7VAS - chains B and G of the 12 polymer chains in the assembly; structure by electron microscopy, 3.00 A resolution.

Chain B:
Molecule: V-type ATP synthase alpha chain
Organism: Thermus thermophilus HB8
Notes: EC 7.1.2.2
Reference sequence: Q56403 (VATA_THET8); numbering as in UniProt (aligned over 1-578)
Chain sequence (578 residues; numbered 1 to 578; the number before each row is that of its first residue):
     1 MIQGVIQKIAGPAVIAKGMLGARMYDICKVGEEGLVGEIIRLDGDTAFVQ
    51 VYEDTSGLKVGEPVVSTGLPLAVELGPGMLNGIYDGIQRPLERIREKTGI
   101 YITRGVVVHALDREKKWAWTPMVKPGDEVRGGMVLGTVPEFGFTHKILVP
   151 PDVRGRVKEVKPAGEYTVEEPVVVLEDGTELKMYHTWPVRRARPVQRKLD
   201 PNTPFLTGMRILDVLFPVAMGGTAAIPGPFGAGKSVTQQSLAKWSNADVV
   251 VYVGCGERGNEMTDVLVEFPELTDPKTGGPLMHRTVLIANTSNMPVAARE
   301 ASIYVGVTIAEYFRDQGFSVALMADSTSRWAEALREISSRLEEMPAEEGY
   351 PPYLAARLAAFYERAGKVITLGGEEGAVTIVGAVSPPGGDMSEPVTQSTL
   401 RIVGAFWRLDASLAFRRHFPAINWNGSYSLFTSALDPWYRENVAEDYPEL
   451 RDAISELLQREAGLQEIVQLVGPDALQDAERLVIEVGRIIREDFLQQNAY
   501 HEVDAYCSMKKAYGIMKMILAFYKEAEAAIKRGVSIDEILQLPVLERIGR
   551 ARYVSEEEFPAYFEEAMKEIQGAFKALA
Unresolved in the structure: 33
Differences from the reference sequence: conflict Ala-232 (Ser in Q56403), Ser-235 (Thr in Q56403)

Chain G:
Molecule: V-type ATP synthase subunit D
Organism: Thermus thermophilus HB8
Reference sequence: O87880 (VATD_THET8); residues 1-223 here = UniProt positions 1-223
Chain sequence (223 residues; each row starts with the number of its first residue):
     1 MSQVSPTRMNLLQRRGQLRLAQKGVDLLKKKRDALVAEFFGLVREAMEAR
    51 KALDQAAKEAYAALLLAQAFDGPEVVAGAALGVPPLEGVEAEVENVWGSK
   101 VPRLKATFPDGALLSPVGTPAYTLEASRAFRRYAEALIRVANTETRLKKI
   151 GEEIKKTTRRVNALEQVVIPGIRAQIRFIQQVLEQREREDTFRLKRIKGK
   201 IEAREAEEEGGRPNPQVEIGAGL
Unresolved in the structure: 1-3, 210-223

Interface between chain B and chain G:
Contacting residue pairs - 10 pairs, chain B then chain G:
  Glu-342(B) with Lys-195(G); Lys-198(G), salt bridge
  Met-344(B) with Phe-192(G), hydrophobic; Lys-195(G)
  Glu-347(B) with Glu-184(G); Arg-188(G)
  Glu-348(B) with Glu-184(G), hydrogen bond (backbone-side chain)
  Leu-470(B) with Arg-32(G); Val-36(G)
  Val-471(B) with Phe-40(G)
Also at the interface, not in a pair above, chain B (8 interface residues in all): Pro-345, Ala-475

In short:
Chain B and chain G each contribute 8 residues to their interface, with 1 hydrogen bond and 1 salt bridge.
Polar pairs include Glu-342(B)/Lys-198(G) and Glu-348(B)/Glu-184(G).
Chain B is V-type ATP synthase alpha chain and chain G is V-type ATP synthase subunit D, both from Thermus
thermophilus HB8; the structure, V1EG domain of V/A-ATPase from Thermus thermophilus at low ATP concentration,
state1-2, was determined by electron microscopy together with 7VAI, 7VAJ, 7VAK, 7VAL, 7VAM, 7VAN and 11
further entries from the same study.
